PDB entry 4JYA | X-ray diffraction, 3.10 A resolution | chains A and E of the 23 polymer chains in the assembly

== Chain A ==
Molecule: 16S ribosomal RNA
From: Thermus thermophilus
Sequence (1516 nucleotides; each row starts with the number of its first residue):
     6 UGGAGAGUUUGAUCCUGGCUCAGGGUGAACGCUGGCGGCGUGCCUAAGAC
    56 AUGCAAGUCGUGCGGGCCGCGGGAUUUUACUCCGUGGUCAGCGGCGGACG
   106 GGUGAGUAACGCGUGGGUGACCUACCCGGAAGAGGGGGACAACCCGGGGA
   156 AACUCGGGCUAAUCCCCCAUGUGGACCCGCCCCUUGGGGUGUGUCCAAAG
   206 GGCUUUGCCCGCUUCCGGAUGGGCCCGCGUCCCAUCAGCUAGUUGGUGGG
   256 GUAAUGGCCCACCAAGGCGACGACGGGUAGCCGGUCUGAGAGGAUGGCCG
   306 GCCACAGGGGCACUGAGACACGGGCCCCACUCCUACGGGAGGCAGCAGUU
   356 AGGAAUCUUCCGCAAUGGGCGCAAGCCUGACGGAGCGACGCCGCUUGGAG
   406 GAAGAAGCCCUUCGGGGUGUAAACUCCUGAACCCGGGACGAAACCCCCGA
   456 CGAGGGGACUGACGGUACCGGGGUAAUAGCGCCGGCCAACUCCGUGCCAG
   506 CAGCCGCGGUAAUACGGAGGGCGCGAGCGUUACCCGGAUUCACUGGGCGU
   556 AAAGGGCGUGUAGGCGGCCUGGGGCGUCCCAUGUGAAAGACCACGGCUCA
   606 ACCGUGGGGGAGCGUGGGAUACGCUCAGGCUAGACGGUGGGAGAGGGUGG
   656 UGGAAUUCCCGGAGUAGCGGUGAAAUGCGCAGAUACCGGGAGGAACGCCG
   706 AUGGCGAAGGCAGCCACCUGGUCCACCCGUGACGCUGAGGCGCGAAAGCG
   756 UGGGGAGCAAACCGGAUUAGAUACCCGGGUAGUCCACGCCCUAAACGAUG
   806 CGCGCUAGGUCUCUGGGUCUCCUGGGGGCCGAAGCUAACGCGUUAAGCGC
   856 GCCGCCUGGGGAGUACGGCCGCAAGGCUGAAACUCAAAGGAAUUGACGGG
   906 GGCCCGCACAAGCGGUGGAGCAUGUGGUUUAAUUCGAAGCAACGCGAAGA
   956 ACCUUACCAGGCCUUGACAUGCUAGGGAACCCGGGUGAAAGCCUGGGGUG
  1006 CCCCGCGAGGGGAGCCCUAGCACAGGUGCUGCAUGGCCGUCGUCAGCUCG
  1056 UGCCGUGAGGUGUUGGGUUAAGUCCCGCAACGAGCGCAACCCCCGCCGUU
  1106 AGUUGCCAGCGGUUCGGCCGGGCACUCUAACGGGACUGCCCGCGAAAGCG
  1156 GGAGGAAGGAGGGGACGACGUCUGGUCAGCAUGGCCCUUACGGCCUGGGC
  1206 GACACACGUGCUACAAUGCCCACUACAAAGCGAUGCCACCCGGCAACGGG
  1256 GAGCUAAUCGCAAAAAGGUGGGCCCAGUUCGGAUUGGGGUCUGCAACCCG
  1306 ACCCCAUGAAGCCGGAAUCGCUAGUAAUCGCGGAUCAGCCAUGCCGCGGU
  1356 GAAUACGUUCCCGGGCCUUGUACACACCGCCCGUCACGCCAUGGGAGCGG
  1406 GCUCUACCCGAAGUCGCCGGGAGCCUACGGGCAGGCGCCGAGGGUAGGGC
  1456 CCGUGACUGGGGCGAAGUCGUAACAAGGUAGCUGUACCGGAAGGUGCGGC
  1506 UGGAUCACCUCCUUUC
Differences from the reference sequence: conflict A79 (G131378 in 55771382)
Small-molecule neighbours:
  - Mg2+ (MG), molecule 1: G12, U13, G22, G23, C24
  - Mg2+ (MG), molecule 2: U13, U14, C510, G511, A892
  - Mg2+ (MG), molecule 3: U14, U15, G16, A17
  - Mg2+ (MG), molecule 4: U14, A893, G894
  - Mg2+ (MG), molecule 5: U21, G22, A547, G551, G552, A557
  - Mg2+ (MG), molecule 6: C502, G514, A1470
  - Mg2+ (MG), molecule 7: U555, A556, A557, A558
  - Mg2+ (MG), molecule 8: G941, A942, G1180, U1181
  - Mg2+ (MG), molecule 9: G1036, C1037, U1178, G1179, G1180, U1181
  - Mg2+ (MG), molecule 10: G1036, G1040, G1041, C1042, G1180, U1181
  - Mg2+ (MG), molecule 11: C1037, U1178, G1179, G1180
  - Mg2+ (MG), molecule 12: G1384, C1385, C1386
  - paromomycin (PAR): G1388, U1389, C1390, A1391, C1392, G1467, C1468, G1469, A1470, A1471, G1472, U1473, C1474

== Chain E ==
Protein: 30S ribosomal protein S5
From: Thermus thermophilus
Reference sequence: Q5SHQ5 (RS5_THET8); numbering as in UniProt (aligned over 5-154)
Sequence (150 residues; each row starts with the number of its first residue):
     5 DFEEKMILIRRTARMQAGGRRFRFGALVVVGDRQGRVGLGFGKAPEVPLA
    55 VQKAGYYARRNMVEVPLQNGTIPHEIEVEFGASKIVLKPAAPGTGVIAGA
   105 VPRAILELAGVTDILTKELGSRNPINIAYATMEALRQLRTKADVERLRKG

== How chain A and chain E interact ==
Residue-residue contacts (81; chain A residue first):
  U6(A) with Ala-95(E), base contact
  G7(A) with Ala-94(E), base contact; Ala-95(E), hydrogen bond to the base; Thr-98(E), hydrogen bond to the base; Leu-119(E), base contact
  G8(A) with Lys-92(E), hydrogen bond to the base; Ile-101(E), phosphate contact; Leu-119(E), phosphate contact; Thr-120(E), hydrogen bond to the sugar; Lys-121(E), base contact
  A9(A) with Ile-101(E), sugar contact; Ala-102(E), hydrogen bond to the sugar; Gly-103(E), sugar contact; Arg-107(E), base contact; Thr-120(E), sugar contact
  G10(A) with Lys-121(E), salt bridge to the phosphate; Glu-122(E), hydrogen bond to the phosphate; Arg-126(E), hydrogen bond to the base
  A11(A) with Arg-126(E), salt bridge to the phosphate
  G16(A) with Ala-17(E), hydrogen bond to the base; Arg-18(E), base contact; Met-19(E), sugar contact; Arg-24(E), hydrogen bond to the sugar
  A17(A) with Thr-16(E), sugar contact; Ala-17(E), sugar contact
  U18(A) with Arg-14(E), hydrogen bond to the phosphate
  C19(A) with Arg-14(E), salt bridge to the phosphate; Asn-127(E), hydrogen bond to the phosphate; Asn-130(E), phosphate contact
  C20(A) with Ala-86(E), phosphate contact; Ser-125(E), hydrogen bond to the phosphate; Asn-127(E), phosphate contact; Asn-130(E), phosphate contact
  U21(A) with Ala-86(E), phosphate contact
  A543(A) with Lys-121(E), salt bridge to the phosphate; Arg-126(E), salt bridge to the phosphate
  A842(A) with Gly-85(E), phosphate contact
  U899(A) with Arg-18(E), sugar contact; Met-19(E), hydrogen bond to the sugar
  G900(A) with Met-19(E), sugar contact; Gln-20(E), sugar contact; Ala-21(E), hydrogen bond to the sugar
  A901(A) with Ala-21(E), phosphate contact
  C1052(A) with Gln-20(E), phosphate contact; Arg-25(E), hydrogen bond to the phosphate
  U1053(A) with Arg-18(E), salt bridge to the phosphate; Gln-20(E), phosphate contact; Arg-25(E), salt bridge to the phosphate
  C1054(A) with Pro-49(E), phosphate contact
  G1055(A) with Pro-49(E), phosphate contact; Lys-57(E), salt bridge to the phosphate
  U1056(A) with Lys-57(E), salt bridge to the phosphate
  G1057(A) with Tyr-60(E), hydrogen bond to the phosphate; Tyr-61(E), hydrogen bond to the phosphate
  G1060(A) with Lys-47(E), hydrogen bond to the base
  U1061(A) with Ile-129(E), sugar contact; Asn-130(E), hydrogen bond to the sugar; Tyr-133(E), phosphate contact
  G1062(A) with Arg-14(E), hydrogen bond to the phosphate; Tyr-133(E), phosphate contact
  A1063(A) with Arg-14(E), salt bridge to the phosphate; Thr-16(E), hydrogen bond to the phosphate; Ala-17(E), sugar contact; Phe-45(E), phosphate contact; Lys-47(E), salt bridge to the phosphate
  G1064(A) with Thr-16(E), hydrogen bond to the phosphate; Ala-17(E), hydrogen bond to the phosphate; Arg-18(E), phosphate contact; Arg-27(E), salt bridge to the phosphate; Lys-47(E), base contact
  C1174(A) with Gln-20(E), base contact; Arg-25(E), hydrogen bond to the base
  G1175(A) with Gly-22(E), hydrogen bond to the sugar; Arg-25(E), hydrogen bond to the sugar
  U1176(A) with Gly-22(E), sugar contact
  A1379(A) with Met-19(E), base contact
  C1380(A) with Arg-24(E), salt bridge to the phosphate
  A1381(A) with Gln-20(E), hydrogen bond to the base; Ala-21(E), base contact; Gly-22(E), base contact; Gly-23(E), base contact
Other interface residues (no listed pair), chain A (37 interface residues in all): G542, U544, G1065
Other interface residues (no listed pair), chain E (47 interface residues in all): Arg-15, Ala-48, Leu-53, Phe-84, Ser-87, Val-90, Pro-93, Pro-96, Leu-123

== Summary ==
The interface between chain A and chain E involves 37 residues on one side and 47 on the other; the contacts
include 27 hydrogen bonds and 13 salt bridges. Polar pairs include G7(A)/Ala-95(E), G7(A)/Thr-98(E) and
G8(A)/Lys-92(E). Chain A binds 12 copies of Mg2+ and paromomycin.
Here chain A is 16S ribosomal RNA and chain E is 30S ribosomal protein S5, both from Thermus thermophilus.
Entry 4JYA (Crystal structures of pseudouridinilated stop codons with ASLs) was determined by X-ray
diffraction (same publication as 4JV5 and 4K0K).
